7TRS - chains H and A of the 5 polymer chains in the assembly; structure by electron microscopy, 2.80 A resolution.

[Chain H]
Molecule: Antibody fragment scFv16
Organism: Mus musculus
Notes: antibody fragment or engineered binder
Chain sequence (248 residues; each row starts with the number of its first residue):
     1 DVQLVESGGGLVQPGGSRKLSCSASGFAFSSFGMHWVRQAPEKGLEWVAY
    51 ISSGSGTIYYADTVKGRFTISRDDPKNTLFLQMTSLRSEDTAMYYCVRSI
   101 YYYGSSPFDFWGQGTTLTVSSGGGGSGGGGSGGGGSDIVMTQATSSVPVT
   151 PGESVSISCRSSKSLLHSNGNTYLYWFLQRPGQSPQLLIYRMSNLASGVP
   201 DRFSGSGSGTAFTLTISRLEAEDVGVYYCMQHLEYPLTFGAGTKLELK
Unresolved in the structure: 121-134
Disulfides: C22-C96, C159-C229

[Chain A]
Molecule: Guanine nucleotide-binding protein G(i) subunit alpha-1
Organism: Homo sapiens
Reference sequence: P63096 (GNAI1_HUMAN); residues 1-354 here = UniProt positions 1-354
Chain sequence (354 residues; row label = number of the first residue in the row):
     1 MGCTLSAEDKAAVERSKMIDRNLREDGEKAAREVKLLLLGAGESGKNTIV
    51 KQMKIIHEAGYSEEECKQYKAVVYSNTIQSIIAIIRAMGRLKIDFGDSAR
   101 ADDARQLFVLAGAAEEGFMTAELAGVIKRLWKDSGVQACFNRSREYQLND
   151 SAAYYLNDLDRIAQPNYIPTQQDVLRTRVKTTGIVETHFTFKDLHFKMFD
   201 VGAQRSERKKWIHCFEGVTAIIFCVALSDYDLVLAEDEEMNRMHASMKLF
   251 DSICNNKWFTDTSIILFLNKKDLFEEKIKKSPLTICYPEYAGSNTYEEAA
   301 AYIQCQFEDLNKRKDTKEIYTHFTCSTDTKNVQFVFDAVTDVIIKNNLKD
   351 CGLF
Unresolved in the structure: 1-3, 54-181
Construct notes: engineered mutation N47 (Ser in P63096), A203 (Gly in P63096), A245 (Glu in P63096), S326 (Ala in P63096)

[How chain H and chain A interact]
Pairs across the interface (24; chain H residue first):
  S52(H) with E14(A), hydrogen bond
  S53(H) with E14(A); M18(A)
  G56(H) with E14(A)
  T57(H) with E14(A), hydrogen bond
  I100(H) with R15(A)
  Y101(H) with E8(A); A11(A), hydrophobic; A12(A); R15(A)
  Y102(H) with R15(A)
  P107(H) with E8(A)
  H167(H) with T4(A), hydrogen bond (side chain-backbone); S6(A), hydrogen bond
  N169(H) with S6(A); D9(A), hydrogen bond
  Y173(H) with S6(A), hydrogen bond; E8(A); D9(A)
  Y175(H) with E8(A), hydrogen bond
  R191(H) with E8(A), salt bridge
  H232(H) with A7(A); E8(A), salt bridge
  Y235(H) with A7(A), hydrophobic
Other interface residues (no listed pair), chain H (19 interface residues in all): S31, Y50, G54, L233
Other interface residues (no listed pair), chain A (11 interface residues in all): L5

[In short]
19 residues of chain H and 11 residues of chain A are in contact, with 7 hydrogen bonds and 2 salt bridges.
Polar pairs include R191(H)-E8(A), H232(H)-E8(A) and S52(H)-E14(A).
Here chain H is Antibody fragment scFv16 (Mus musculus) and chain A is Guanine nucleotide-binding protein G(i)
subunit alpha-1 (Homo sapiens). Entry 7TRS (Human M4 muscarinic acetylcholine receptor complex with Gi1 and
the endogenous agonist acetylcholine) was determined by electron microscopy.
